PDB entry 5OD9 | X-ray diffraction, 1.13 A resolution | chains A and B

== Chain A ==
Name: MID1sc9
From: synthetic construct
Amino-acid sequence (97 residues; numbered 999 to 1095; the number before each row is that of its first residue):
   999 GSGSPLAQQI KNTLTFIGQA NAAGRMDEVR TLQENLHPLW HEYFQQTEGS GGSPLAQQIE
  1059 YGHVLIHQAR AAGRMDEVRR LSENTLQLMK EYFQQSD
Unresolved in the structure: 999-1000
Metal / ion sites: Mg2+ site 1 near Asn1010 (its only coordinating residue here); Zn2+ site 1: His1035, His1061, His1065; Zn2+ site 2: His1035 (shared with Glu2032(B), His2035(B) of chain B); Zn2+ site 3: His1039, Glu1058, His1061 (shared with His2065(B) of chain B); Mg2+ site 2: Gln1056, Glu1089, Gln1092; Zn2+ site 4: His1065 (shared with His2035(B), His2039(B) of chain B)
Ligand contacts: (2S)-2-phenylpropanoic acid (9RW): Gln1056, Tyr1059, Gly1060, Leu1063, Arg1078, Leu1079, Asn1082

== Chain B ==
Name: MID1sc9
From: synthetic construct
Amino-acid sequence (97 residues; row label = number of the first residue in the row):
  1999 GSGSPLAQQI KNTLTFIGQA NAAGRMDEVR TLQENLHPLW HEYFQQTEGS GGSPLAQQIE
  2059 YGHVLIHQAR AAGRMDEVRR LSENTLQLMK EYFQQSD
Unresolved in the structure: 1999-2001, 2047-2050, 2094-2095
Metal / ion sites: Zn2+ site 1: Glu2032, His2035 (shared with His1035(A) of chain A); Zn2+ site 2: His2035, His2039 (shared with His1065(A) of chain A); Zn2+ site 3: His2065 (shared with His1039(A), Glu1058(A), His1061(A) of chain A)

== Interface between chain A and chain B ==
Pairs across the interface (31; chain A residue first):
  Arg1028(A) with Glu2040(B), salt bridge; Gln2043(B), hydrogen bond
  Glu1032(A) with Pro2036(B)
  His1035(A) with Glu2032(B), salt bridge; His2035(B), hydrogen bond
  Pro1036(A) with Glu2032(B); Asn2033(B)
  His1039(A) with Glu2032(B), salt bridge; His2065(B), hydrogen bond; Arg2068(B), hydrogen bond
  Phe1042(A) with Arg2068(B); Ala2069(B)
  Gln1043(A) with Arg2068(B), hydrogen bond; Met2073(B)
  Gly1047(A) with Gly2071(B)
  Ser1048(A) with Ala2070(B); Gly2071(B), hydrogen bond (side chain-backbone)
  Gln1055(A) with Ala2069(B), hydrogen bond (side chain-backbone)
  Glu1058(A) with His2065(B), salt bridge; Ala2069(B)
  His1061(A) with His2065(B), hydrogen bond
  Val1062(A) with His2065(B); Ala2069(B), hydrophobic
  His1065(A) with His2035(B), hydrogen bond; His2039(B), hydrogen bond; His2065(B)
  Gln1066(A) with Val2062(B); Gln2066(B)
  Arg1068(A) with Gln2043(B)
  Ala1069(A) with Gln2043(B); Glu2058(B)
Other interface residues (no listed pair), chain B (18 interface residues in all): Thr2029, Arg2072

== Summary ==
17 residues of chain A and 18 residues of chain B are in contact, with 10 hydrogen bonds and 4 salt bridges.
Polar contacts include Arg1028(A)-Glu2040(B), His1035(A)-Glu2032(B) and His1039(A)-Glu2032(B). Ligands of
chain A: (2S)-2-phenylpropanoic acid. His1035(A), His1061(A) and His1065(A) form the Zn2+ site 1.
Chain A and chain B are both MID1sc9 (synthetic construct); the structure, Structure of the engineered
metalloesterase MID1sc9, was determined by X-ray diffraction, deposited together with 5OD1.
